7SK4 - chains C and D of the 6 polymer chains in the assembly; structure by electron microscopy, 3.30 A resolution.

# Chain C
Protein: CID25 Fab light chain
Source organism: Homo sapiens
Notes: antibody fragment or engineered binder
Sequence (215 residues; numbered 1 to 215; the number before each row is that of its first residue):
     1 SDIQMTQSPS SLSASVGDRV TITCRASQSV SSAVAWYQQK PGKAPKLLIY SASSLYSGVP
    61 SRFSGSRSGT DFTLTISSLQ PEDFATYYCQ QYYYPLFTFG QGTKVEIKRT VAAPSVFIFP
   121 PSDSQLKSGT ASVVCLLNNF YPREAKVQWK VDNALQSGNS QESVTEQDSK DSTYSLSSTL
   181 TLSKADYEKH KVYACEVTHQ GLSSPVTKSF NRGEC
Disordered / not traced: 1-2, 109-215
Cystine bridges: Cys24-Cys89

# Chain D
Protein: CID25 Fab heavy chain
Source organism: Homo sapiens
Notes: antibody fragment or engineered binder
Sequence (236 residues; row label = number of the first residue in the row):
     1 EISEVQLVES GGGLVQPGGS LRLSCAASGF NFSYSSIHWV RQAPGKGLEW VAYIYSSYGY
    61 TSYADSVKGR FTISADTSKN TAYLQMNSLR AEDTAVYYCA RVYPWWYYKY YHGALDYWGQ
   121 GTLVTVSSAS TKGPSVFPLA PSSKSTSGGT AALGCLVKDY FPEPVTVSWN SGALTSGVHT
   181 FPAVLQSSGL YSLSSVVTVP SSSLGTQTYI CNVNHKPSNT KVDKKVEPKS CDKTHT
Disordered / not traced: 1-3, 129-236
Cystine bridges: Cys25-Cys99

# Chain C / chain D interface
Pairs across the interface (32):
  Ser31(C) - Lys109(D)
  Ser31(C) - Tyr110(D)
  Ser32(C) - Tyr110(D)
  Ala33(C) - Tyr110(D)  hydrophobic
  Tyr37(C) - Ala114(D)
  Tyr37(C) - Leu115(D)
  Gln39(C) - Gln42(D)  hydrogen bond
  Gln39(C) - Tyr98(D)
  Ala44(C) - Tyr98(D)  hydrophobic
  Ala44(C) - Trp118(D)  hydrophobic
  Ala44(C) - Gly119(D)
  Pro45(C) - Leu48(D)  hydrophobic
  Pro45(C) - Trp118(D)
  Leu47(C) - Ala114(D)  hydrophobic
  Leu47(C) - Leu115(D)
  Leu47(C) - Asp116(D)
  Tyr50(C) - His112(D)
  Tyr50(C) - Ala114(D)  hydrophobic
  Tyr56(C) - Asp116(D)  hydrogen bond
  Tyr88(C) - Lys46(D)
  Tyr88(C) - Gly47(D)
  Tyr88(C) - Leu48(D)
  Gln90(C) - Gly113(D)
  Tyr92(C) - Tyr110(D)  hydrophobic
  Tyr92(C) - Tyr111(D)
  Tyr92(C) - Gly113(D)
  Tyr92(C) - Ala114(D)
  Leu96(C) - Tyr63(D)
  Phe97(C) - His38(D)
  Phe97(C) - Trp50(D)  hydrophobic
  Phe97(C) - Gly113(D)
  Phe99(C) - Trp50(D)  hydrophobic
Also at the interface, not in a pair above, chain C (23 interface residues in all): Ala35, Lys43, Lys46, Ser51, Tyr93, Pro95, Gln101
Also at the interface, not in a pair above, chain D (22 interface residues in all): Tyr53, Ser62, Asp65, Tyr107

# Summary
23 residues of chain C and 22 residues of chain D are in contact; the contacts include 2 hydrogen bonds. Polar
contacts include Gln39(C)-Gln42(D) and Tyr56(C)-Asp116(D).
Chain C is CID25 Fab light chain and chain D is CID25 Fab heavy chain, both from Homo sapiens; the structure,
Cryo-EM structure of ACKR3 in complex with chemokine N-terminal mutant CXCL12_LRHQ, an intracellular Fab, and
an ..., was determined by electron microscopy, deposited together with 7SK3, 7SK5, 7SK6, 7SK7, 7SK8 and 7SK9.
